6KXS - chains E and F of the 12 polymer chains in the assembly; structure by electron microscopy, 3.40 A resolution.

# Chain E (and F)
Molecule: Immunoglobulin heavy constant mu
Organism: Homo sapiens
Notes: chain F of this document is another copy of the same molecule, construct and numbering; everything in this record applies to it too
UniProtKB: P01871 (IGHM_HUMAN); residues 229-576 here correspond to UniProt positions 106-453 (UniProt number = residue number - 123)
Sequence (383 residues; numbered 194 to 576; the number before each row is that of its first residue):
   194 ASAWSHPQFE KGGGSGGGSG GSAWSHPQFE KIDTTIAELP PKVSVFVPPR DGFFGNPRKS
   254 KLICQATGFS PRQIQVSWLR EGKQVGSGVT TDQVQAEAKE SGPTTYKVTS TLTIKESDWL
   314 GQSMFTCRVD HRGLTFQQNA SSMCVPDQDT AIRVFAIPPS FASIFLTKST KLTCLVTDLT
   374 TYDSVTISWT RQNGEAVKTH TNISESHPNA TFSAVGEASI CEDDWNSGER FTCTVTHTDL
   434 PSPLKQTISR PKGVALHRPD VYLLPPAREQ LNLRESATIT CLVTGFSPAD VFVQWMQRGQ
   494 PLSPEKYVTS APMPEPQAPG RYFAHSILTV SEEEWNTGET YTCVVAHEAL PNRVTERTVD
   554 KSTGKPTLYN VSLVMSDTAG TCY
Disordered / not traced: 194-344, 569-576 (chain F: 194-344, 445-447, 569-576)
Differences from the reference sequence: expression tag (194-228)
UniProt features mapped onto this chain:
  - glycosylation (N-linked (GlcNAc...) asparagine): N332 (complex), N395, N402
Disulfide bonds: C367-C426, C474-C536
Glycans and other covalent adducts: N-acetylglucosamine (NAG) linked to N563
What the authors report for this chain:
  - post-translational modification sites: N563
  - binding site for N-acetylglucosamine: N563
  - specificity-determining residues: R451, R514 (by similarity / conservation)

# Chain E / chain F interface
Residue-residue contacts - 39 pairs, chain E then chain F:
  Y455(E) - E462(F)
  Y455(E) - Q463(F)
  Y455(E) - L466(F)
  L457(E) - A460(F)  hydrophobic
  L457(E) - T473(F)
  A460(E) - Y455(F)  hydrophobic
  A460(E) - L457(F)
  R461(E) - T556(F)
  E462(E) - V454(F)
  E462(E) - Y455(F)
  E462(E) - R550(F)  salt bridge
  Q463(E) - Y455(F)  hydrogen bond
  T473(E) - L457(F)
  T473(E) - H518(F)
  K499(E) - Q510(F)
  V501(E) - P509(F)
  S503(E) - M506(F)
  A504(E) - M506(F)
  M506(E) - T502(F)
  M506(E) - S503(F)
  P509(E) - E498(F)
  P509(E) - V501(F)
  P509(E) - T522(F)
  F516(E) - I520(F)  hydrophobic
  H518(E) - T473(F)
  H518(E) - H518(F)
  H518(E) - I520(F)
  I520(E) - F516(F)  hydrophobic
  I520(E) - H518(F)
  T522(E) - P509(F)
  T522(E) - Q510(F)
  T556(E) - R461(F)  hydrogen bond (backbone-side chain)
  G557(E) - R461(F)
  L561(E) - L566(F)  hydrophobic
  Y562(E) - L566(F)  hydrophobic
  V564(E) - Y562(F)
  V564(E) - V564(F)  hydrophobic
  L566(E) - L561(F)  hydrophobic
  L566(E) - Y562(F)  hydrophobic
Also at the interface, not in a pair above, chain E (33 interface residues in all): L456, P458, L466, T471, L475, Y500, P507, Q510, K558, S565
Also at the interface, not in a pair above, chain F (31 interface residues in all): L456, T471, L475, T477, P507

# Summary
The interface between chain E and chain F involves 33 residues on one side and 31 on the other, with 2
hydrogen bonds and 1 salt bridge. Polar pairs include E462(E)-R550(F), Q463(E)-Y455(F) and T556(E)-R461(F).
Covalently linked N-acetylglucosamine: at N563(E). From the paper: a binding site for N-acetylglucosamine at
N563(E); specificity determinants R451(E) and R514(E).
Both chains are Immunoglobulin heavy constant mu (Homo sapiens). Entry 6KXS (Cryo-EM structure of human IgM-Fc
in complex with the J chain and the ectodomain of pIgR) was determined by electron microscopy.
